PDB entry 8H8J | electron microscopy, 3.20 A resolution | chains B and H of the 5 polymer chains in the assembly

Chain B:
Name: Guanine nucleotide-binding protein G(I)/G(S)/G(T) subunit beta-1
From: Homo sapiens
Reference sequence: P62873 (GBB1_HUMAN); residue numbers follow UniProt; this construct covers 2-340
Amino-acid sequence (371 residues; numbered -4 to 366; the number before each row is that of its first residue; numbers below 1 keep their minus sign (Met-4 is residue -4)):
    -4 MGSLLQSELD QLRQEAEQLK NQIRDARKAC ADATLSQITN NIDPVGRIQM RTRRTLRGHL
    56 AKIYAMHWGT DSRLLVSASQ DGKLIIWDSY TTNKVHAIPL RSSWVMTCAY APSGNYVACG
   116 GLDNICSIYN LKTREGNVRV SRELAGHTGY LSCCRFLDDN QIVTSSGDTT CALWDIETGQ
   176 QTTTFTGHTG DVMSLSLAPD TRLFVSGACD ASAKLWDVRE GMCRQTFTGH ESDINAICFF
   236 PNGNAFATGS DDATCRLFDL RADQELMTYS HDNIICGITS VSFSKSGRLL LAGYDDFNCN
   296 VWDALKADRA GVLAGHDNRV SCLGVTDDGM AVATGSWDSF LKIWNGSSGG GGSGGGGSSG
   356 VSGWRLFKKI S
Unresolved in the structure: -4 to 1, 341-366
Construct notes: initiating methionine (-4); expression tag (-3 to 1, 341-366)
Curated features (UniProtKB/Swiss-Prot):
  - modified residue: Ser2 (N-acetylserine), His266 (Phosphohistidine)
  - natural variant: Leu30 (L30F: In MRD42; uncertain significance), Arg52 (R52G: In MRD42), Gly64 (G64V: In MRD42), Asp76 (D76E: In MRD42; D76G: In MRD42), Gly77 (G77S: In MRD42), Lys78 (K78R: In MRD42), Ile80 (I80N: In MRD42; I80T: In MRD42), His91 (H91R: In MRD42; uncertain significance), Ala92 (A92T: In MRD42), Pro94 (P94S: In MRD42), Leu95 (L95P: In MRD42), Arg96 (R96L: In MRD42), 5 further natural variant entries in UniProt

Chain H:
Name: scFv16
From: Mus musculus
Notes: antibody fragment or engineered binder
Amino-acid sequence (247 residues; each row starts with the number of its first residue; note: 13 numbers in that range are skipped by the numbering (no residue carries them; nothing is unmodelled there); a row labelled like 121A-121N holds insertion residues (121A, then the next letters in order)):
     2 VQLVESGGGL VQPGGSRKLS CSASGFAFSS FGMHWVRQAP EKGLEWVAYI SSGSGTIYYA
    62 DTVKGRFTIS RDDPKNTLFL QMTSLRSEDT AMYYCVRSIY YYGSSPFDFW GQGTTLTVSA
121A-121N GGGGSGGGGSGGGG
   135 SADIVMTQAT SSVPVTPGES VSISCRSSKS LLHSNGNTYL YWFLQRPGQS PQLLIYRMSN
   195 LASGVPDRFS GSGSGTAFTL TISRLEAEDV GVYYCMQHLE YPLTFGAGTK LEL
Unresolved in the structure: 121A-121N

Interface between chain B and chain H:
Residue-residue contacts - 14 pairs, chain B then chain H:
  Asp66(B) with Tyr103(H)
  Arg68(B) with Tyr103(H)
  Leu69(B) with Tyr103(H), hydrophobic
  Asp83(B) with Tyr103(H)
  Val90(B) with Tyr102(H), hydrophobic
  His91(B) with Tyr102(H)
  Arg129(B) with Val2(H); Arg98(H), hydrogen bond (backbone-side chain); Ser197(H)
  Glu130(B) with Gly26(H); Phe27(H); Ala28(H), hydrogen bond (backbone-backbone); Phe32(H)
  Gly131(B) with Phe32(H)
Also at the interface, not in a pair above, chain B (10 interface residues in all): Asn132
Also at the interface, not in a pair above, chain H (10 interface residues in all): Phe110

Summary:
Chain B and chain H each contribute 10 residues to their interface, with 2 hydrogen bonds. Among the polar
pairs are Arg129(B)-Arg98(H) and Glu130(B)-Ala28(H).
Chain B is Guanine nucleotide-binding protein G(I)/G(S)/G(T) subunit beta-1 (Homo sapiens) and chain H is
scFv16 (Mus musculus); the structure, Lodoxamide-bound GPR35 in complex with G13, was determined by electron
microscopy.
